5EMV - chain A; structure by X-ray diffraction, 2.00 A resolution.

== Chain A ==
Molecule: Transcriptional enhancer factor TEF-4
Organism: Homo sapiens
Notes: fragment: YAP binding domain
Reference sequence: Q15562 (TEAD2_HUMAN); residues 218-446 here = UniProt positions 218-446
Sequence (236 residues; each row starts with the number of its first residue):
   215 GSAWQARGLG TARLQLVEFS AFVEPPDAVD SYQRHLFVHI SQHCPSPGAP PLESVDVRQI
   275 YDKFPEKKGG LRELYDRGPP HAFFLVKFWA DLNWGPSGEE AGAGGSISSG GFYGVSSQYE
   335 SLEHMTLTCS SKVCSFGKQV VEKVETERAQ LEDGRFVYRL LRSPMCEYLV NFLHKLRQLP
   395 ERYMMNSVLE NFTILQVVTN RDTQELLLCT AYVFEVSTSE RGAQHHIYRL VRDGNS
Unresolved in the structure: 215-221, 240-246, 257-265, 309-323, 447-450
Modified residues: Cys-380 (S-palmitoyl-L-cysteine; P1L)
Sequence notes: expression tag (215-217, 447-450)

== Overview ==
Chain A is Transcriptional enhancer factor TEF-4 (Homo sapiens); the structure, Crystal structure of the
palmitoylated human TEAD2 transcription factor, was determined by X-ray diffraction together with 5EMW from
the same study.
